Entry 7WVM (X-ray diffraction, 3.40 A resolution); this record covers chains A and B of the 3 polymer chains in the assembly.

Chain A:
Molecule: Heavy Chain of Cemiplimab
From: Homo sapiens
Amino-acid sequence (117 residues; each row starts with the number of its first residue):
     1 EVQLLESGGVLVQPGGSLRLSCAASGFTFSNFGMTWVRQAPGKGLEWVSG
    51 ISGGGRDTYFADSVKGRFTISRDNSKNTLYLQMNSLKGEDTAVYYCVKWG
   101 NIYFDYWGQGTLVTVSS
Disulfide bonds: Cys22-Cys96

Chain B:
Molecule: Light Chain of Cemiplimab
From: Homo sapiens
Amino-acid sequence (107 residues; row label = number of the first residue in the row):
     1 DIQMTQSPSSLSASVGDSITITCRASLSINTFLNWYQQKPGKAPNLLIYA
    51 ASSLHGGVPSRFSGSGSGTDFTLTIRTLQPEDFATYYCQQSSNTPFTFGP
   101 GTVVDFR
Disulfide bonds: Cys23-Cys88

Interface between chain A and chain B:
Pairs across the interface (26; chain A residue first):
  Gln39(A) with Gln38(B), hydrogen bond
  Leu45(A) with Phe98(B)
  Trp47(A) with Pro95(B), hydrophobic; Phe96(B)
  Tyr95(A) with Gln38(B); Lys42(B); Ala43(B), hydrophobic
  Trp99(A) with Phe96(B), hydrophobic
  Ile102(A) with Phe32(B), hydrophobic; Asn34(B), hydrogen bond (backbone-side chain); Ser91(B), hydrogen bond (backbone-side chain)
  Tyr103(A) with Asn34(B); Leu46(B), hydrophobic; Tyr49(B), hydrophobic
  Phe104(A) with Tyr36(B), hydrogen bond (backbone-side chain); Leu46(B); Gln89(B); Phe96(B), hydrophobic
  Trp107(A) with Tyr36(B); Ala43(B); Pro44(B); Phe98(B), hydrophobic
  Gly108(A) with Ala43(B)
  Gln109(A) with Gly41(B); Lys42(B); Ala43(B)
Interface residues without a listed pair, chain A (17 interface residues in all): Val37, Lys43, Gly44, Tyr59, Asp62, Asp105
Interface residues without a listed pair, chain B (19 interface residues in all): Asp1, His55, Tyr87, Thr94

In short:
Chain A and chain B form an interface of 17 and 19 residues respectively; the contacts include 4 hydrogen
bonds. Polar contacts include Gln39(A)-Gln38(B), Ile102(A)-Asn34(B) and Ile102(A)-Ser91(B).
Chain A is Heavy Chain of Cemiplimab and chain B is Light Chain of Cemiplimab, both from Homo sapiens; the
structure, The complex structure of PD-1 and cemiplimab, was determined by X-ray diffraction.
